6N7R - chains N and R of the 18 polymer chains in the assembly; structure by electron microscopy, 3.20 A resolution.

# Chain N
Molecule: Small nuclear ribonucleoprotein Sm D3
Source organism: Saccharomyces cerevisiae (strain ATCC 204508 / S288c)
UniProtKB: P43321 (SMD3_YEAST); numbering as in UniProt (aligned over 1-101)
Chain sequence (101 residues; numbered 1 to 101; the number before each row is that of its first residue):
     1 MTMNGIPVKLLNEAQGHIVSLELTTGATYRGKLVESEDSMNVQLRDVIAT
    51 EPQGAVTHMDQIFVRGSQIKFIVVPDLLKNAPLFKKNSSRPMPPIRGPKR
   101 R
Disordered / not traced: 1-4, 96-101

# Chain R
Molecule: U1 snRNA
Source organism: Saccharomyces cerevisiae
Sequence (568 nucleotides; each row starts with the number of its first residue):
     1 AUACUUACCUUAAGAUAUCAGAGGAGAUCAAGAAGUCCUACUGAUCAAAC
    51 AUGCGCUUCCAAUAGUAGAAGGACGUUAAGCAUUUAUCAUUGAACUAUAA
   101 UUGUUCAUUGAAGUCAUUGAUGCAAACUCCUUGGUCACACACACAUACGG
   151 CGCGGAAGGCGUGUUUGCUGACGUUUCCAUUCCCUUGUUUCAAUCAUUGG
   201 UUAAUCCCUUGAUUCCUUUGGGGAUUUUUGGGUUAAACUGAUUUUUGGGG
   251 CCCUUUGUUUCUUCUGCCUGGAGAAGUUUGACACCAAAUUCAAAUUGGUG
   301 UUAGGGGAGCUGGGGCCUUUCAAAAGAGAGCUUUGUAGAGGCAUUCUUUU
   351 UGACUACUUUUCUCUAGCGUGCCAUUUUAGUUUUUGACGGCAGAUUCGAA
   401 UGAACUUAAGUUUAUGAUGAAGGUAUGGCUGUUGAGAUUAUUUGGUCGGG
   451 AUUGUAGUUUGAAGAUGUGCUCUUUUGAGCAGUCUCAACUUUGCUCGUUC
   501 CCGUUAUGGGAAAAAUUUUGGAAGGUCUUGGUAGGAACGGGUGGAUCUUA
   551 UAAUUUUUGAUUUAUUUU
Disordered / not traced: 26-32, 566-568

# Chain N / chain R interface
Pairs across the interface (14):
  Ser39(N) with U555(R), hydrogen bond to the base
  Met40(N) with U556(R), base contact
  Asn41(N) with U555(R), base contact
  Gln53(N) with U114(R), base contact
  Gly54(N) with U114(R), hydrogen bond to the base
  Ala55(N) with U114(R), sugar contact
  Val56(N) with U114(R), hydrogen bond to the sugar
  Gly66(N) with U555(R), base contact
  Ser67(N) with U555(R), hydrogen bond to the base
  Lys85(N) with G300(R), salt bridge to the phosphate
  Arg90(N) with G543(R), sugar contact
  Met92(N) with C172(R), sugar contact
  Pro93(N) with U542(R), sugar contact
  Ile95(N) with G541(R), base contact
Interface residues without a listed pair, chain N (16 interface residues in all): Val8, Arg65
Interface residues without a listed pair, chain R (9 interface residues in all): A171

# Overview
16 residues of chain N and 9 residues of chain R are in contact, with 4 hydrogen bonds and 1 salt bridge.
Polar contacts include Ser39(N)-U555(R), Gly54(N)-U114(R) and Ser67(N)-U555(R).
Chain N is Small nuclear ribonucleoprotein Sm D3 (Saccharomyces cerevisiae (strain ATCC 204508 / S288c)) and
chain R is U1 snRNA (Saccharomyces cerevisiae); the structure, Saccharomyces cerevisiae spliceosomal E complex
(ACT1), was determined by electron microscopy together with 6N7P from the same study.
